PDB entry 6D4M | X-ray diffraction, 3.47 A resolution | chains A and B

Chain A (and B):
Name: Fc fragment of IgG3
Source organism: Macaca mulatta
Notes: chain B of this document is another copy of the same molecule, construct and numbering; everything in this record applies to it too
Chain sequence (224 residues; row label = number of the first residue in the row):
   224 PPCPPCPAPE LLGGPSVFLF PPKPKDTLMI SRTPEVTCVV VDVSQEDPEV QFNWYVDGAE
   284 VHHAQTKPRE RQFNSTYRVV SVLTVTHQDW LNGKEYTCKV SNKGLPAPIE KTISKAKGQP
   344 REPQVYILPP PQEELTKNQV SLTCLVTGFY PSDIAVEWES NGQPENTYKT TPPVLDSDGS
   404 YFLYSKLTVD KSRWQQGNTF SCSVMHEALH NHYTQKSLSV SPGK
Not modelled in the structure: 224-236, 445-447 (chain B: 224-235, 445-447)
Disulfides: Cys-261/Cys-321, Cys-367/Cys-425
Covalently attached groups: glycan linked to Asn-297
What the authors report for this chain:
  - post-translational modification sites: Asn-297
  - binding site for N-acetylglucosamine: Phe-241, Phe-243, Gln-295

Interface between chain A and chain B:
Pairs across the interface (40; chain A residue first):
  Val-348(A) with Glu-356(B)
  Tyr-349(A) with Pro-354(B), hydrophobic; Glu-356(B); Glu-357(B)
  Ile-350(A) with Pro-354(B)
  Leu-351(A) with Pro-352(B); Pro-353(B); Pro-354(B)
  Pro-352(A) with Leu-351(B)
  Pro-354(A) with Tyr-349(B), hydrophobic; Leu-351(B), hydrophobic
  Glu-356(A) with Val-348(B); Tyr-349(B); Lys-439(B)
  Glu-357(A) with Tyr-349(B), hydrogen bond; Leu-368(B)
  Leu-365(A) with Tyr-407(B)
  Thr-366(A) with Tyr-407(B), hydrogen bond
  Leu-368(A) with Thr-366(B)
  Thr-370(A) with Lys-409(B)
  Thr-394(A) with Val-397(B); Phe-405(B)
  Val-397(A) with Thr-393(B); Thr-394(B); Pro-395(B)
  Asp-399(A) with Lys-392(B); Lys-409(B), salt bridge
  Ser-400(A) with Lys-392(B)
  Phe-405(A) with Lys-392(B); Thr-394(B)
  Tyr-407(A) with Thr-366(B), hydrogen bond; Thr-394(B); Tyr-407(B), hydrophobic; Ser-408(B), hydrogen bond (side chain-backbone); Lys-409(B)
  Ser-408(A) with Tyr-407(B), hydrogen bond (backbone-side chain)
  Lys-409(A) with Thr-370(B); Asp-399(B), salt bridge; Tyr-407(B)
  Lys-439(A) with Glu-356(B), salt bridge
Interface residues without a listed pair, chain A (26 interface residues in all): Gln-347, Pro-353, Ser-364, Lys-392, Leu-398
Interface residues without a listed pair, chain B (26 interface residues in all): Gln-347, Ile-350, Gln-355, Leu-398

In short:
The chain A/chain B interface involves 26 residues from each chain, with 5 hydrogen bonds and 3 salt bridges.
Polar contacts include Asp-399(A)/Lys-409(B), Lys-439(A)/Glu-356(B) and Glu-357(A)/Tyr-349(B). From the paper:
a binding site for N-acetylglucosamine at Phe-241(A), Phe-243(A) and Gln-295(A); a modification site at
Asn-297(A).
Both chains are Fc fragment of IgG3 (Macaca mulatta). Entry 6D4M (Crystal Structure of a Fc Fragment of Rhesus
macaque (Macaca mulatta) IgG3) was determined by X-ray diffraction, deposited together with 6D4E, 6D4I and
6D4N.
